Entry 2GPL (X-ray diffraction, 2.81 A resolution); this record covers chains B and C of the 28 polymer chains in the assembly.

== Chain B ==
Molecule: Proteasome component Y13
Source organism: Saccharomyces cerevisiae
Notes: EC 3.4.25.1
Reference sequence: P23638 (PSA4_YEAST); the construct lacks a stretch of the UniProt sequence and is renumbered around it, so the offset changes along the chain: 4-63 = UniProt 2-61; 64-144 = UniProt 63-143; 145-200 = UniProt 145-200; 202-204 = UniProt 201-203; 2 more segments
Chain sequence (244 residues; row label = number of the first residue in the row; note: 1 number in that range is skipped by the numbering (no residue carries it; nothing is unmodelled there); a row labelled like 20A-20B holds insertion residues (20A, then the next letters in order)):
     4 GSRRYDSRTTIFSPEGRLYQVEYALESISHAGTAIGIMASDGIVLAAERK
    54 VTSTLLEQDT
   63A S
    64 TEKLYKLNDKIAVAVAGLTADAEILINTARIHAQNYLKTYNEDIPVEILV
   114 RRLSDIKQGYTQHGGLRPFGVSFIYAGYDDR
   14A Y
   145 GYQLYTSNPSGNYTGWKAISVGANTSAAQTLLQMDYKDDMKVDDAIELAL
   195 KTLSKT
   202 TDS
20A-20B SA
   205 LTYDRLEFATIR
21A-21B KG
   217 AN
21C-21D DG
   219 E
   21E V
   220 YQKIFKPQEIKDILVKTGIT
Swiss-Prot annotation at these positions:
  - cross-link (Glycyl lysine isopeptide (Lys-Gly)): Lys101 (interchain with G-Cter in ubiquitin), Lys199 (interchain with G-Cter in ubiquitin), Lys225 (interchain with G-Cter in ubiquitin)

== Chain C ==
Molecule: Proteasome component PRE6
Source organism: Saccharomyces cerevisiae
Notes: EC 3.4.25.1
Reference sequence: P40303 (PSA7_YEAST); the construct lacks a stretch of the UniProt sequence and is renumbered around it, so the offset changes along the chain: 7-62 = UniProt 3-58; 63-143 = UniProt 60-140; 145-180 = UniProt 144-179; 182-203 = UniProt 184-205; 1 more segments
Chain sequence (241 residues; numbered 7 to 243 plus 7 insertion-coded residues; 3 numbers in that range are skipped by the numbering (no residue carries them; nothing is unmodelled there); the number before each row is that of its first residue; a row labelled like 18A-18D holds insertion residues (18A, then the next letters in order)):
     7 GYDRALSIFSPDGHIFQVEYALEAVKRGTCAVGVKGKNCVVLGCERRSTL
    57 KLQDTR
   62A I
    63 TPSKVSKIDSHVVLSFSGLNADSRILIEKARVEAQSHRLTLEDPVTVEYL
   113 TRYVAGVQQRYTQSGGVRPFGVSTLIAGFDP
   14A R
   144 D
   14B D
   145 EPKLYQTEPSGIYSSWSAQTIGRNSKTVREFLEKNY
18A-18D DRKE
   182 PPATVEECVKLTVRSLLEVVQT
   206 GAKNIEITVVKPDSDIVALSSEEINQYVTQIEQEKQEQ
Swiss-Prot annotation at these positions:
  - modified residue: Thr63 (Phosphothreonine)

== Interface between chain B and chain C ==
Pairs across the interface (71; chain B residue first):
  Arg6(B) - Arg10(C)  hydrogen bond (backbone-side chain)
  Asp9(B) - Tyr8(C)  hydrogen bond
  Asp9(B) - Arg10(C)  salt bridge
  Arg11(B) - Arg10(C)
  Thr13(B) - Leu12(C)
  Thr13(B) - Arg130(C)
  Ile14(B) - Gln23(C)
  Tyr14A(B) - Arg62(C)  hydrogen bond (backbone-side chain)
  Phe15(B) - Gln23(C)  hydrogen bond (backbone-side chain)
  Phe15(B) - Tyr26(C)
  Phe15(B) - Ala27(C)  hydrophobic
  Phe15(B) - Leu81(C)  hydrophobic
  Phe15(B) - Arg130(C)
  Phe15(B) - Pro131(C)
  Phe15(B) - Gly133(C)
  Ser16(B) - Tyr26(C)
  Pro17(B) - Tyr26(C)  hydrophobic
  Pro17(B) - Glu29(C)
  Glu18(B) - Glu29(C)
  Glu18(B) - Arg33(C)  hydrogen bond (backbone-side chain)
  Gly19(B) - Tyr26(C)
  Gly19(B) - Glu29(C)
  Gly19(B) - Ala30(C)
  Arg20(B) - Arg33(C)
  Leu21(B) - Arg130(C)
  Met41(B) - Asp60(C)
  Met41(B) - Arg62(C)
  Arg114(B) - Arg86(C)
  Ser117(B) - Arg86(C)
  Asp118(B) - Arg86(C)  salt bridge
  Gln121(B) - Ala83(C)
  Gln121(B) - Asp84(C)
  Gln121(B) - Ile87(C)
  Thr124(B) - Arg130(C)  hydrogen bond (backbone-side chain)
  Gln125(B) - Tyr123(C)
  Gln125(B) - Gly128(C)
  Gln125(B) - Val129(C)
  Gln125(B) - Arg130(C)  hydrogen bond (backbone-backbone)
  Gln125(B) - Phe132(C)
  His126(B) - Gly128(C)
  His126(B) - Val129(C)
  Gly127(B) - Tyr8(C)
  Gly127(B) - Gly128(C)
  Gly128(B) - Tyr8(C)
  Tyr146(B) - Arg62(C)  hydrogen bond (backbone-side chain)
  Gln147(B) - Ile62A(C)
  Leu148(B) - Ile62A(C)
  Tyr149(B) - Ile62A(C)
  Ser154(B) - Ala83(C)
  Gly155(B) - Ala83(C)
  Gly155(B) - Arg86(C)  hydrogen bond (backbone-side chain)
  Asn156(B) - Asn82(C)  hydrogen bond
  Tyr157(B) - Pro64(C)
  Tyr157(B) - Arg86(C)
  Thr158(B) - Thr63(C)
  Gly159(B) - Gln59(C)
  Gly159(B) - Asp60(C)  hydrogen bond (backbone-backbone)
  Gly159(B) - Ile62A(C)
  Gly159(B) - Thr63(C)  hydrogen bond (backbone-side chain)
  Trp160(B) - Leu56(C)  hydrophobic
  Trp160(B) - Leu58(C)
  Trp160(B) - Gln59(C)
  Trp160(B) - Asp60(C)
  Lys161(B) - Leu58(C)  hydrogen bond (backbone-backbone)
  Lys161(B) - Gln59(C)
  Ala162(B) - Leu58(C)
  Gln173(B) - Leu56(C)
  Gln173(B) - Leu58(C)
  Gln177(B) - Lys57(C)
  Gln177(B) - Leu58(C)
  Tyr180(B) - Leu58(C)  hydrophobic
Other interface residues (no listed pair), chain B (41 interface residues in all): Glu110, Leu176

== Overview ==
41 residues of chain B and 31 residues of chain C are in contact; the contacts include 13 hydrogen bonds and 2
salt bridges. Polar pairs include Asp9(B)-Arg10(C), Asp118(B)-Arg86(C) and Arg6(B)-Arg10(C).
Here chain B is Proteasome component Y13 and chain C is Proteasome component PRE6, both from Saccharomyces
cerevisiae. Entry 2GPL (TMC-95 based biphenyl-ether macrocycles: specific proteasome inhibitors) was
determined by X-ray diffraction.
